PDB entry 9BEM | X-ray diffraction, 2.26 A resolution | chains C and E of the 6 polymer chains in the assembly

Chain C (and E):
Name: Molybdenum-pterin-binding protein
From: Eubacterium limosum
Notes: chain E of this document is another copy of the same molecule, construct and numbering; everything in this record applies to it too
UniProtKB: A0A0U3FVB3 (A0A0U3FVB3_EUBLI); numbering as in UniProt (aligned over 1-70)
Chain sequence (72 residues; row label = number of the first residue in the row):
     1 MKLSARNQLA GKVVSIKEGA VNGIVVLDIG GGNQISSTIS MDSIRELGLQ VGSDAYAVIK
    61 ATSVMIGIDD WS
Disordered / not traced: 70-72 (chain E: 72)
Construct notes: expression tag (71-72)
Ligand contacts:
  - tungstate(VI)ion (WO4), molecule 1: Ser4, Ala5, Arg6, Ile59, Lys60, Ala61, Thr62
  - tungstate(VI)ion (WO4), molecule 2: Gly19, Ala20, Val21, Asn22
  - tungstate(VI)ion (WO4), molecule 3: Thr38, Ile39, Ser40, Ser43

How chain C and chain E interact:
Contacting residue pairs (24; chain C residue first):
  Lys17(C) with Ala20(E); Val21(E); Asp42(E), salt bridge
  Glu18(C) with Val21(E)
  Gly19(C) with Val21(E)
  Asn22(C) with Val21(E); Asn22(E)
  Ile24(C) with Val21(E); Ser40(E)
  Thr38(C) with Asn22(E)
  Thr62(C) with Lys60(E), hydrogen bond (backbone-side chain); Thr62(E), hydrogen bond (backbone-side chain)
  Val64(C) with Lys60(E)
  Met65(C) with Leu3(E), hydrophobic; Ser4(E); Ala5(E), hydrophobic; Lys60(E)
  Ile66(C) with Lys2(E); Leu3(E); Ser4(E), hydrogen bond (backbone-backbone)
  Gly67(C) with Met1(E); Lys2(E)
  Ile68(C) with Met1(E); Lys2(E), hydrogen bond (backbone-backbone)
Also at the interface, not in a pair above, chain C (14 interface residues in all): Gly23, Ser63
Also at the interface, not in a pair above, chain E (13 interface residues in all): Arg45

In short:
14 residues of chain C face 13 of chain E across their interface; the contacts include 4 hydrogen bonds and 1
salt bridge. Polar contacts include Lys17(C)-Asp42(E), Thr62(C)-Lys60(E) and Thr62(C)-Thr62(E). Bound to chain
C: 3 copies of tungstate(VI)ion.
Both chains are Molybdenum-pterin-binding protein (Eubacterium limosum). Entry 9BEM (Tungstate binding protein
(Tungbindin) from Eubacterium limosum with seven Tungstates bound) was determined by X-ray diffraction
together with 9BEB, 9BED, 9BEL, 9BJF and 9D2C from the same study.
